9G89 - chain A; structure by X-ray diffraction, 1.67 A resolution.

[Chain A]
Protein: Lignostilbene dioxygenase
Source organism: Moesziomyces aphidis
Reference sequence: W3VHW6 (W3VHW6_MOEAP); residue numbers follow UniProt; this construct covers 2-548
Chain sequence (556 residues; each row starts with the number of its first residue; numbers below 1 keep their minus sign (Met-7 is residue -7)):
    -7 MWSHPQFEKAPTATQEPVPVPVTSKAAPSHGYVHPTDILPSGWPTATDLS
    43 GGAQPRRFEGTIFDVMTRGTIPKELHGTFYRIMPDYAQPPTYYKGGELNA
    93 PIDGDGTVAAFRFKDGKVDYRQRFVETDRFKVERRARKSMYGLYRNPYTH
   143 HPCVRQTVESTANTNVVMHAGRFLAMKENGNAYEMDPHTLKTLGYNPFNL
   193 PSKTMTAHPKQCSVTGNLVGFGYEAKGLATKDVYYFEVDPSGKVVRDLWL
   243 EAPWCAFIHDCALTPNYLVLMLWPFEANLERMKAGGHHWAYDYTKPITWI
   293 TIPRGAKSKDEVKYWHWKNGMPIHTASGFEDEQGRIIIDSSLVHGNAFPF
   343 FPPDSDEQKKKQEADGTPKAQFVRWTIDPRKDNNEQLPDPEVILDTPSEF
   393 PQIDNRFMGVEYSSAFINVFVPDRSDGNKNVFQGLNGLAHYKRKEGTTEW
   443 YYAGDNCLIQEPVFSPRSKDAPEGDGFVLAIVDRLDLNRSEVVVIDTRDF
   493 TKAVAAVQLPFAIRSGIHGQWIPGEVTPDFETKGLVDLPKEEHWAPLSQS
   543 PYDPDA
Unresolved in the structure: -7 to 23
Sequence notes: initiating methionine (-7); expression tag (-6 to 1)
Metal / ion sites: Fe2+: His200, His251, His316, His510
Small-molecule neighbours: 4-hydroxy-3-methoxybenzaldehyde (V55): Leu41, Ile94, Tyr136, Asn155, Thr156, Lys169, Glu170, Phe249, His251, Trp265, His316, Phe340, Ile509
From the paper describing this entry:
  - Fe2+ coordination: His200, His251, His316, His510
  - binding site for 4-hydroxy-3-methoxybenzaldehyde: Tyr136, Lys169, Glu170, Phe340
  - mutagenesis - Y136A, Y136F, Y136F/T156A, Y136F/K169A, Y136F/T156A/K169A, T156A/K169A, K169A: decreased catalytic activity
  - mutagenesis - T156A: unchanged catalytic activity
  - mutagenesis - Q394N, N397F: increased catalytic activity

[Summary]
Ligands of chain A: 4-hydroxy-3-methoxybenzaldehyde. His200, His251, His316 and His510 form the Fe2+ site. The
paper reports a binding site for 4-hydroxy-3-methoxybenzaldehyde at Tyr136, Lys169 and Glu170 among others;
Y136A, Y136F and Y136F/T156A, among others, reduce catalytic activity; 10 substitutions were tested in all.
Chain A is Lignostilbene dioxygenase (Moesziomyces aphidis); the structure, Carotenoid cleavage oxygenase from
Moesziomyces aphidis bound to vanillin, was determined by X-ray diffraction (same publication as 9G88 and
9G8A).
